Entry 2RM2 (X-ray diffraction, 3.00 A resolution); this record covers chains 2 and 4 of the 4 polymer chains in the assembly.

[Chain 2]
Molecule: Human rhinovirus 14 coat protein (subunit VP2)
Source organism: Human rhinovirus 14
UniProt: P03303 (POLG_HRV14); residues 1-262 here correspond to UniProt positions 69-330 (UniProt number = residue number + 68)
Chain sequence (262 residues; numbered 1 to 262; the number before each row is that of its first residue):
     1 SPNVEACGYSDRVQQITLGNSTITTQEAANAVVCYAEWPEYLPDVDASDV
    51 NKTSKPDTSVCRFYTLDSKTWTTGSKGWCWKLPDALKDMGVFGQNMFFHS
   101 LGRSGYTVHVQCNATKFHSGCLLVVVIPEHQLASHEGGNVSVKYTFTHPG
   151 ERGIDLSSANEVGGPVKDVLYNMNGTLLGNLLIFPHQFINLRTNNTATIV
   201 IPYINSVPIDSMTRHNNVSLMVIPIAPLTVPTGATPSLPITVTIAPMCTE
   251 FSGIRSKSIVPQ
Disordered / not traced: 1-7
Construct notes: conflict Leu170 (Ile239 in P03303)

[Chain 4]
Molecule: Human rhinovirus 14 coat protein (subunit VP4)
Source organism: Human rhinovirus 14
UniProt: P03303 (POLG_HRV14); residue numbers follow UniProt; this construct covers 1-68
Chain sequence (68 residues; row label = number of the first residue in the row):
     1 GAQVSTQKSGSHENQNILTNGSNQTFTVINYYKDAASTSSAGQSLSMDPS
    51 KFTEPVKDLMLKGAPALN
Disordered / not traced: 1-28

[Chain 2 / chain 4 interface]
Residue-residue contacts (22):
  Ser10(2) - Asn68(4)  hydrogen bond (side chain-backbone)
  Asp11(2) - Asp58(4)
  Asp11(2) - Ala66(4)
  Asp11(2) - Asn68(4)  hydrogen bond (backbone-side chain)
  Arg12(2) - Leu67(4)
  Arg12(2) - Asn68(4)  hydrogen bond (side chain-backbone)
  Gln14(2) - Asp58(4)
  Ala29(2) - Leu67(4)  hydrophobic
  Asn30(2) - Val56(4)
  Asn30(2) - Lys57(4)
  Asn30(2) - Asp58(4)
  Asn30(2) - Met60(4)
  Ala31(2) - Pro55(4)
  Ala31(2) - Val56(4)
  Ala31(2) - Lys57(4)  hydrogen bond (backbone-backbone)
  Val32(2) - Pro55(4)
  Val33(2) - Pro55(4)  hydrogen bond (backbone-backbone)
  Val33(2) - Lys57(4)
  Tyr35(2) - Lys51(4)
  Tyr35(2) - Phe52(4)  hydrophobic
  Trp38(2) - Lys57(4)
  Thr193(2) - Leu67(4)
Interface residues without a listed pair, chain 2 (15 interface residues in all): Tyr9, Ala28, Ala36

[Summary]
15 residues of chain 2 face 10 of chain 4 across their interface; the contacts include 5 hydrogen bonds. Polar
pairs include Ser10(2)-Asn68(4), Asp11(2)-Asn68(4) and Arg12(2)-Asn68(4).
Here chain 2 is Human rhinovirus 14 coat protein (subunit VP2) and chain 4 is Human rhinovirus 14 coat protein
(subunit VP4), both from Human rhinovirus 14. Entry 2RM2 (Structural analysis of antiviral agents that
interact with the capsid of human rhinoviruses) was determined by X-ray diffraction, deposited together with
1R08, 2R04, 2R06, 2R07, 2RR1, 2RS1, 2RS3 and 2RS5.
